PDB entry 9M0R | electron microscopy, 2.47 A resolution | chains L and R of the 6 polymer chains in the assembly

== Chain L ==
Protein: neuropeptide VF
Chain sequence (9 residues; numbered 1 to 9; the number before each row is that of its first residue):
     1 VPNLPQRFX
Modified residues: NH2 (amino group) at position 9

== Chain R ==
Protein: Neuropeptide FF receptor 1
From: Homo sapiens
UniProt: Q9GZQ6 (NPFF1_HUMAN); numbering as in UniProt (aligned over 1-363)
Chain sequence (363 residues; row label = number of the first residue in the row):
     1 MEGEPSQPPN SSWPLSQNGT NTEATPATNL TFSSYYQHTS PVAAMFIVAY ALIFLLCMVG
    61 NTLVCFIVLK NRHMHTVTNM FILNLAVSDL LVGIFCMPTT LVDNLITGWP FDNATCKMSG
   121 LVQGMSVSAS VFTLVAIAVE RFRCIVHPFR EKLTLRKALV TIAVIWALAL LIMCPSAVTL
   181 TVTREEHHFM VDARNRSYPL YSCWEAWPEK GMRRVYTTVL FSHIYLAPLA LIVVMYARIA
   241 RKLCQAPGPA PGGEEAADPR ASRRRARVVH MLVMVALFFT LSWLPLWALL LLIDYGQLSA
   301 PQLHLVTVYA FPFAHWLAFF NSSANPIIYG YFNENFRRGF QAAFRARLCP RPSGSHKEAY
   361 SER
Not modelled in the structure: 1-29, 246-263, 340-363
Curated features (UniProtKB/Swiss-Prot):
  - glycosylation (N-linked (GlcNAc...) asparagine): Asn10, Asn18, Asn29, Asn113, Asn195
Disulfide bonds: Cys116-Cys203

== Chain L / chain R interface ==
Residue-residue contacts - 20 pairs, chain L then chain R:
  Pro2(L) - Trp204(R)
  Asn3(L) - Ser202(R)
  Leu4(L) - Trp204(R)
  Pro5(L) - Asn104(R)
  Pro5(L) - Thr307(R)
  Pro5(L) - Phe311(R)  hydrophobic
  Gln6(L) - Asp103(R)
  Gln6(L) - Gln123(R)
  Gln6(L) - Cys203(R)
  Gln6(L) - His315(R)
  Arg7(L) - Glu205(R)  salt bridge
  Arg7(L) - Thr217(R)  hydrogen bond
  Arg7(L) - Leu290(R)
  Arg7(L) - His315(R)  hydrogen bond (backbone-side chain)
  Phe8(L) - Gln123(R)
  Phe8(L) - Gly124(R)
  Phe8(L) - Val127(R)  hydrophobic
  Phe8(L) - Trp287(R)  hydrophobic
  NH2_9(L) - Thr100(R)
  NH2_9(L) - Phe319(R)
Other interface residues (no listed pair), chain R (21 interface residues in all): Cys116, Leu180, Tyr216, Leu220

== Overview ==
8 residues of chain L face 21 of chain R across their interface; the contacts include 2 hydrogen bonds and 1
salt bridge. Polar contacts include Arg7(L)-Glu205(R), Arg7(L)-Thr217(R) and Arg7(L)-His315(R).
Here chain L is neuropeptide VF and chain R is Neuropeptide FF receptor 1 (Homo sapiens). Entry 9M0R
(Structure of neuropeptide FF receptor 1 complex with NPVF) was determined by electron microscopy, deposited
together with 9M2F and 9M54.
